7R5J - chains A0 and C0 of the 101 polymer chains in the assembly; structure by electron microscopy, 50.00 A resolution (very low resolution: no residue pairs are listed; an interface is given only as per-side residue counts).

Chain A0:
Protein: Nuclear pore complex protein Nup93
Source organism: Homo sapiens
UniProt: Q8N1F7 (NUP93_HUMAN); residues 1-819 here = UniProt positions 1-819
Amino-acid sequence (819 residues; numbered 1 to 819; the number before each row is that of its first residue):
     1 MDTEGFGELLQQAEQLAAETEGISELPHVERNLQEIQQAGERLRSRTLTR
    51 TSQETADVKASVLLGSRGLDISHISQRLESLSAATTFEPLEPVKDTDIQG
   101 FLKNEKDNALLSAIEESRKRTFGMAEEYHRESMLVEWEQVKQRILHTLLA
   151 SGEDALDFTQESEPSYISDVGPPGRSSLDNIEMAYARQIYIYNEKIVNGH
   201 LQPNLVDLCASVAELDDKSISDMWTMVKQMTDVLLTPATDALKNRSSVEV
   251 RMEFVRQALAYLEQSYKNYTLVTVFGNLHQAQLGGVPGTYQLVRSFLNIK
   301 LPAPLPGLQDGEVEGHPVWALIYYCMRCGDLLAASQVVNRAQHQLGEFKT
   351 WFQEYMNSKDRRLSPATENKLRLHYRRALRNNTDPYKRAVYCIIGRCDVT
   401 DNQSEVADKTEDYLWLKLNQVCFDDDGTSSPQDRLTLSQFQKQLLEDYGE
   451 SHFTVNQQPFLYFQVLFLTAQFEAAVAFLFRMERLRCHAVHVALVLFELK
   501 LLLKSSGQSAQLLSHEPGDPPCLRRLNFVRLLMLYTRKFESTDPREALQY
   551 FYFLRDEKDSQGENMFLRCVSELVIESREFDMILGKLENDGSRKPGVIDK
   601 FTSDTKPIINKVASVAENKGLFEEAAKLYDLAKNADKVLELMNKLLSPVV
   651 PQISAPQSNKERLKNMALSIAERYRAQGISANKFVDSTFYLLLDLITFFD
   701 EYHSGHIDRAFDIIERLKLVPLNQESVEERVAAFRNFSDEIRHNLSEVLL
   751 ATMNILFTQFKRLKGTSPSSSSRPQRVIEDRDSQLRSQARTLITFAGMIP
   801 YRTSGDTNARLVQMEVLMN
Disordered / not traced: 1
Curated features (UniProtKB/Swiss-Prot):
  - modified residue: Thr49 (Phosphothreonine), Ser52 (Phosphoserine), Ser66 (Phosphoserine), Ser72 (Phosphoserine), Ser75 (Phosphoserine), Ser80 (Phosphoserine), Ser430 (Phosphoserine), Ser767 (Phosphoserine)
  - natural variant: Arg388 (R388W: In NPHS12), Gly591 (G591V: In NPHS12), Tyr629 (Y629C: In NPHS12)

Chain C0:
Protein: Nuclear pore complex protein Nup205
Source organism: Homo sapiens
UniProt: Q92621 (NU205_HUMAN); numbering as in UniProt (aligned over 1-2012)
Amino-acid sequence (2012 residues; each row starts with the number of its first residue):
     1 MATPLAVNSAASLWGPYKDIWHKVGNALWRRQPEAVHLLDKILKKHKPDF
    51 ISLFKNPPKNVQQHEKVQKASTEGVAIQGQQGTRLLPEQLIKEAFILSDL
   101 FDIGELAAVELLLAGEHQQPHFPGLTRGLVAVLLYWDGKRCIANSLKALI
   151 QSRRGKTWTLELSPELASMTTRFTDELMEQGLTYKVLTLVSQIDVNNEFE
   201 KLQRERGLGSEKHRKEVSDLIKECRQSLAESLFAWACQSPLGKEDTLLLI
   251 GHLERVTVEANGSLDAVNLALLMALLYCFDISFIEQSTEERDDMIHQLPL
   301 LTEKQYIATIHSRLQDSQLWKLPGLQATVRLAWALALRGISQLPDVTALA
   351 EFTEADEAMAELAIADNVFLFLMESVVVSEYFYQEEFYIRRVHNLITDFL
   401 ALMPMKVKQLRNRADEDARMIHMSMQMGNEPPISLRRDLEHLMLLIGELY
   451 KKNPFHLELALEYWCPTEPLQTPTIMGSYLGVAHQRPPQRQVVLSKFVRQ
   501 MGDLLPPTIYIPYLKMLQGLANGPQCAHYCFSLLKVNGSSHVENIQGAGG
   551 SPVSWEHFFHSLMLYHEHLRKDLPSADSVQYRHLPSRGITQKEQDGLIAF
   601 LQLTSTIITWSENARLALCEHPQWTPVVVILGLLQCSIPPVLKAELLKTL
   651 AAFGKSPEIAASLWQSLEYTQILQTVRIPSQRQAIGIEVELNEIESRCEE
   701 YPLTRAFCQLISTLVESSFPSNLGAGLRPPGFDPYLQFLRDSVFLRFRTR
   751 AYRRAAEKWEVAEVVLEVFYKLLRDYEPQLEDFVDQFVELQGEEIIAYKP
   801 PGFSLMYHLLNESPMLELALSLLEEGVKQLDTYAPFPGKKHLEKAVQHCL
   851 ALLNLTLQKENLFMDLLRESQLALIVCPLEQLLQGINPRTKKADNVVNIA
   901 RYLYHGNTNPELAFESAKILCCISCNSNIQIKLVGDFTHDQSISQKLMAG
   951 FVECLDCEDAEEFVRLEEGSELEKKLVAIRHETRIHILNLLITSLECNPP
  1001 NLALYLLGFELKKPVSTTNLQDPGVLGCPRTCLHAILNILEKGTEGRTGP
  1051 VAVRESPQLAELCYQVIYQLCACSDTSGPTMRYLRTSQDFLFSQLQYLPF
  1101 SNKEYEISMLNQMSWLMKTASIELRVTSLNRQRSHTQRLLHLLLDDMPVK
  1151 PYSDGEGGIEDENRSVSGFLHFDTATKVRRKILNILDSIDFSQEIPEPLQ
  1201 LDFFDRAQIEQVIANCEHKNLRGQTVCNVKLLHRVLVAEVNALQGMAAIG
  1251 QRPLLMEEISTVLQYVVGRNKLLQCLHAKRHALESWRQLVEIILTACPQD
  1301 LIQAEDRQLIIRDILQDVHDKILDDEAAQELMPVVAGAVFTLTAHLSQAV
  1351 LTEQKETSVLGPAEAHYAFMLDSCFTSPPPEENPLVGFASIGDSSLYIIL
  1401 KKLLDFILKTGGGFQRVRTHLYGSLLYYLQIAQRPDEPDTLEAAKKTMWE
  1451 RLTAPEDVFSKLQRENIAIIESYGAALMEVVCRDACDGHEIGRMLALALL
  1501 DRIVSVDKQQQWLLYLSNSGYLKVLVDSLVEDDRTLQSLLTPQPPLLKAL
  1551 YTYESKMAFLTRVAKIQQGALELLRSGVIVRLAQCQVYDMRPETDPQSMF
  1601 GMRDPPMFIPTPVDRYRQILLPALQLCQVILTSSMAQHLQAAGQVLQFLI
  1651 SHSDTIQAILRCQDVSAGSLQELALLTGIISKAALPGILSELDVDVNEGS
  1701 LMELQGHIGRFQRQCLGLLSRFGGSDRLRQFKFQDDNVEGDKVSKKDEIE
  1751 LAMQQICANVMEYCQSLMLQSSPTFQHAVCLFTPSLSETVNRDGPRQDTQ
  1801 APVVPYWRLPGLGIIIYLLKQSANDFFSYYDSHRQSVSKLQNVEQLPPDE
  1851 IKELCQSVMPAGVDKISTAQKYVLARRRLVKVINNRAKLLSLCSFIIETC
  1901 LFILWRHLEYYLLHCMPTDSQDSLFASRTLFKSRRLQDSFASETNLDFRS
  1951 GLAIVSQHDLDQLQADAINAFGESLQKKLLDIEGLYSKVRSRYSFIQALV
  2001 RRIRGLLRISRN
Disordered / not traced: 1
Curated features (UniProtKB/Swiss-Prot):
  - modified residue: Ala2 (N-acetylalanine), Thr3 (Phosphothreonine), Ser575 (Phosphoserine), Ser1165 (Phosphoserine), Ser1167 (Phosphoserine), Ser1939 (Phosphoserine), Ser1942 (Phosphoserine)
  - natural variant: Phe1995 (F1995S: In NPHS13)

Interface between chain A0 and chain C0:
At this resolution (50 A) residue pairs are not listed: 59 residues of chain A0 and 90 of chain C0 lie at the interface.

Overview:
59 residues of chain A0 face 90 of chain C0 across their interface.
Chain A0 is Nuclear pore complex protein Nup93 and chain C0 is Nuclear pore complex protein Nup205, both from
Homo sapiens; the structure, Human nuclear pore complex (dilated), was determined by electron microscopy
together with 7R5K and 7R1Y from the same study.
